PDB entry 8UMH | electron microscopy, 4.10 A resolution (low resolution: residue-level contacts below are approximate; hydrogen-bond / salt-bridge calls are withheld) | chains 7 and T of the 30 polymer chains in the assembly

# Chain 7
Name: General transcription and DNA repair factor IIH helicase subunit XPB
From: Saccharomyces cerevisiae
Notes: EC 3.6.4.12
UniProtKB: Q00578 (RAD25_YEAST); residues 1-843 here = UniProt positions 1-843
Sequence (843 residues; numbered 1 to 843; the number before each row is that of its first residue):
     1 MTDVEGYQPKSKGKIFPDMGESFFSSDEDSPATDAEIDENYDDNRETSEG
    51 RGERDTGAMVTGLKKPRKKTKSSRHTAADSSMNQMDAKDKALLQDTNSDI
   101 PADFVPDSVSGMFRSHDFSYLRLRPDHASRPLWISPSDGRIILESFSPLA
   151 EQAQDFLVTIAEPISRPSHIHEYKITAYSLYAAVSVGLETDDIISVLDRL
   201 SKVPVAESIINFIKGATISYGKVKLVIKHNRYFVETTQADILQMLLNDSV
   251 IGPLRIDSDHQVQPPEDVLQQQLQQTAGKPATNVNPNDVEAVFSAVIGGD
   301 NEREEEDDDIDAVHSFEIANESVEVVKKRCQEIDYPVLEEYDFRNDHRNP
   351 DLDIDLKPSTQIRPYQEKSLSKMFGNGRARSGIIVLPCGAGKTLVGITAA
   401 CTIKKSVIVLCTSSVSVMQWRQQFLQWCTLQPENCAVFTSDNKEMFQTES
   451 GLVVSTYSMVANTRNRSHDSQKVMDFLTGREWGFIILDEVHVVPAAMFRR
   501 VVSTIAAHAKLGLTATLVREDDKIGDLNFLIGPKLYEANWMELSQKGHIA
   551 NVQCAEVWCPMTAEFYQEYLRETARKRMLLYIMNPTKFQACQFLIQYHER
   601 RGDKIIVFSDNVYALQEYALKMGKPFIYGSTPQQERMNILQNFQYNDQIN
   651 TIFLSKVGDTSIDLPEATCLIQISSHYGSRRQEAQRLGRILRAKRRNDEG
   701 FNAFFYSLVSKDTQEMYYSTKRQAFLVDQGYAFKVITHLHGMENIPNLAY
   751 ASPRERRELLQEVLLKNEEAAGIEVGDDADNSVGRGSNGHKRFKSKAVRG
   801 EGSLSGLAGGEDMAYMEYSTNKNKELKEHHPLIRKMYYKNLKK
Unresolved in the structure: 1-99, 253-312, 768-843
Bound ions: Mg2+: Gly688, Arg689
Curated features (UniProtKB/Swiss-Prot):
  - motif: Lys64 to His75 (Nuclear localization signal), Asp488 to His491 (DEAH box)
  - binding site (ATP): Leu386 to Thr393
  - modified residue: Ser752 (Phosphoserine)

# Chain T
Molecule: 64-nt DNA strand
Sequence (64 nucleotides; row label = number of the first residue in the row; numbers below 1 keep their minus sign (DG-56 is residue -56)):
   -56 GATAACAAGTAAAGTACTCATCGATGAAAAAATGAATGTAGAGCCCCTTT
    -6 TATATGTTTTCACC
Unresolved in the structure: -56
Sequence notes: conflict DC-10 (Dt663632 in 2567904391)

# Interface between chain 7 and chain T
Pairs across the interface - 17 pairs, chain 7 then chain T:
  Thr412(7) - DA-46(T)
  Ser440(7) - DA-46(T)
  Ser440(7) - DA-45(T)
  Lys443(7) - DA-45(T)
  Lys443(7) - DA-44(T)
  Ser458(7) - DA-46(T)
  Met459(7) - DA-46(T)
  Met459(7) - DA-45(T)
  Asn462(7) - DT-47(T)
  Asn462(7) - DA-46(T)
  Arg464(7) - DT-47(T)
  Asn465(7) - DA-45(T)
  Arg466(7) - DA-45(T)
  Ser467(7) - DA-44(T)
  Phe498(7) - DG-48(T)
  Phe498(7) - DT-47(T)
  Lys656(7) - DG-48(T)
Interface residues without a listed pair, chain 7 (13 interface residues in all): Ser470
Interface residues without a listed pair, chain T (6 interface residues in all): DA-49

# In short
13 residues of chain 7 face 6 of chain T across their interface. The Mg2+ site is built by Gly688(7) and
Arg689(7). From UniProt: 8 ATP-binding residues on chain 7.
Chain 7 is General transcription and DNA repair factor IIH helicase subunit XPB (Saccharomyces cerevisiae) and
chain T is a 64-nt DNA strand; the structure, Consensus map of PICdeltaTFIIK form2, was determined by electron
microscopy.
